6Z6W - chains 0 and 3 of the 3 polymer chains in the assembly; structure by electron microscopy, 3.00 A resolution.

== Chain 0 ==
Name: Capsid proteins, VP0
Source organism: Human poliovirus 3
UniProtKB: Q84895 (Q84895_9ENTO); numbering as in UniProt (aligned over 1-340)
Amino-acid sequence (340 residues; numbered 1 to 340; the number before each row is that of its first residue):
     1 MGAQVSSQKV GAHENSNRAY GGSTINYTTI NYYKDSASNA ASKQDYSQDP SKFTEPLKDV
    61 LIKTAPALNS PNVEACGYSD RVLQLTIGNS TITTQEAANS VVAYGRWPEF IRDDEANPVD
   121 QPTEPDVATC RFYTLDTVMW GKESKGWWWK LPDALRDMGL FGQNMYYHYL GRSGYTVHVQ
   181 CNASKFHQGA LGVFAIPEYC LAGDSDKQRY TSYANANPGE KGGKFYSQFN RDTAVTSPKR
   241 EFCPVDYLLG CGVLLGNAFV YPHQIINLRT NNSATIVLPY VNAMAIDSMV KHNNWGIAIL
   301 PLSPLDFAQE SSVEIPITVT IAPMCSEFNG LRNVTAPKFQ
Not modelled in the structure: 1-81, 95-98, 112-120
Differences from the reference sequence: engineered mutation Ala67 (Unk in Q84895), Ile87 (Leu in Q84895), Met284 (Leu in Q84895), Glu310 (Asp in Q84895)

== Chain 3 ==
Name: Capsid proteins, VP3
Source organism: Human poliovirus 3
UniProtKB: Q84895 (Q84895_9ENTO); residues 1-238 here correspond to UniProt positions 341-578 (UniProt number = residue number + 340)
Amino-acid sequence (238 residues; row label = number of the first residue in the row):
     1 GLPVLNTPGS NQYLTSDNYQ SPCAIPEFDV TPPIDIPGEV KNMMELAEID TMIPLNLENT
    61 KRNTMDMYRV TLSDSADLSQ PILCFSLSPA SDPRLSHTML GEVLNYYTHW AGSLKFTFLF
   121 CGSMMATGKI LVAYAPPGAQ PPTSRKEAML GTHVIWDLGL QSSCTMVVPW ISNVTYRQTT
   181 QDSFTEGGYI SMFYQTRIVV PLSTPKSMSM LGFVSACNDF SVRLLRDTTH ISQSALPQ
Not modelled in the structure: 236-238
Differences from the reference sequence: engineered mutation Tyr19 (His359 in Q84895), Phe85 (Leu425 in Q84895)

== Interface between chain 0 and chain 3 ==
Contacting residue pairs (85):
  Tyr104(0) with Pro37(3), hydrophobic; Gly38(3)
  Arg106(0) with Asp35(3), salt bridge; Ile36(3); Pro37(3)
  Lys185(0) with Ser123(3); Met124(3), hydrogen bond (backbone-backbone); Met125(3)
  Phe186(0) with Ser123(3), hydrogen bond (backbone-side chain); Met125(3), hydrophobic; Ser203(3); Thr204(3); Pro205(3)
  Gln188(0) with Cys121(3); Gly122(3); Ser123(3); Pro205(3); Ser207(3), hydrogen bond (side chain-backbone); Met208(3)
  Gly189(0) with Cys121(3)
  Ala190(0) with Cys121(3), hydrophobic
  Asp246(0) with Met65(3)
  Tyr247(0) with Asn63(3); Thr64(3); Met65(3); Tyr68(3)
  Leu254(0) with Tyr68(3); His97(3)
  Leu255(0) with Met65(3), hydrophobic; Tyr68(3), hydrogen bond (backbone-side chain)
  Gly256(0) with Thr51(3); Met52(3), hydrogen bond (backbone-backbone); Tyr68(3), hydrogen bond (backbone-side chain)
  Asn257(0) with Thr51(3); His97(3), hydrogen bond (side chain-backbone); Thr98(3); Met99(3), hydrogen bond (side chain-backbone); Glu102(3)
  Phe259(0) with Ile49(3); Asp50(3); Met52(3), hydrophobic; Phe213(3), hydrophobic
  Val260(0) with Ile49(3), hydrophobic; Thr51(3); Met99(3), hydrophobic
  Ile265(0) with Leu119(3), hydrophobic; Phe213(3), hydrophobic
  Asn267(0) with Leu119(3); Phe120(3), hydrogen bond (side chain-backbone); Cys121(3); Ser162(3)
  Arg269(0) with Phe120(3); Gly122(3); Ser123(3), hydrogen bond (side chain-backbone); Met124(3); Ala126(3); Leu158(3), hydrogen bond (side chain-backbone); Gly159(3); Ser162(3), hydrogen bond
  Thr270(0) with Ser162(3)
  Pro279(0) with Pro37(3), hydrophobic
  Val281(0) with Pro37(3), hydrophobic
  Asn282(0) with Ile36(3)
  Ala283(0) with Ile34(3)
  Met284(0) with Ile34(3)
  Ala285(0) with Ile34(3)
  Pro301(0) with Met65(3); Arg69(3), hydrogen bond (backbone-side chain)
  Leu302(0) with Met52(3), hydrophobic; Arg69(3), hydrogen bond (backbone-side chain); Leu211(3), hydrophobic
  Ser303(0) with Arg69(3); Cys121(3); Ser209(3)
  Pro304(0) with Arg69(3); Ser209(3)
  Asp306(0) with Pro205(3); Ser207(3)
  Phe307(0) with Pro205(3)
  Ala308(0) with Ser203(3); Thr204(3); Pro205(3)
  Gln309(0) with Thr204(3), hydrogen bond (side chain-backbone); Pro205(3); Lys206(3)
Also at the interface, not in a pair above, chain 0 (36 interface residues in all): His187, His263, Tyr280
Also at the interface, not in a pair above, chain 3 (41 interface residues in all): Met67, Pro201, Leu202

== Summary ==
Chain 0 and chain 3 form an interface of 36 and 41 residues respectively, with 15 hydrogen bonds and 1 salt
bridge. Polar pairs include Arg106(0)-Asp35(3), Phe186(0)-Ser123(3) and Gln188(0)-Ser207(3).
Chain 0 is Capsid proteins, VP0 and chain 3 is Capsid proteins, VP3, both from Human poliovirus 3; the
structure, Poliovirus type 3 (strain Saukett) stabilised virus-like particle (PV3 SC8) from a mammalian
expression system, was determined by electron microscopy.
